Entry 1VZ4 (X-ray diffraction, 2.50 A resolution); this record covers chains A and D.

[Chain A (and D)]
Protein: Putative alkylsulfatase atsk
Organism: Pseudomonas putida
Notes: chain D of this document is another copy of the same molecule, construct and numbering; everything in this record applies to it too
Reference sequence: Q9WWU5 (Q9WWU5); numbering as in UniProt (aligned over 1-301)
Amino-acid sequence (301 residues; each row starts with the number of its first residue):
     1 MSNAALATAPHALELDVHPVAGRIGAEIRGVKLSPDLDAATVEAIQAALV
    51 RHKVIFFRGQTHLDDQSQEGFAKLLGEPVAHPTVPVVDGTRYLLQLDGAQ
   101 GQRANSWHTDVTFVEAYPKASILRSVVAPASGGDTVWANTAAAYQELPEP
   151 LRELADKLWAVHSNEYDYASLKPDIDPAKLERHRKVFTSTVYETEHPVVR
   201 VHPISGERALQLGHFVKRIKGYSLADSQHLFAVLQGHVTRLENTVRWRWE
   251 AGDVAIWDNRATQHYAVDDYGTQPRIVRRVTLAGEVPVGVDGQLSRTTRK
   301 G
Not modelled in the structure: 1-12, 82-92, 98-101, 170-191, 299-301 (chain D: 1-12, 82-84, 99-102, 170-191, 301)
Bound ions: Fe2+: H108, D110, Y168, H264 (together with succinic acid)
Ligand contacts: succinic acid (SIN): L96, A104, H108, D110, L123, T135, Y168, W257, H264, A266, R275, V277, R279
Curated features (UniProtKB/Swiss-Prot):
  - binding site (substrate): H81, V111
  - binding site (Fe cation): H108, D110, H264
  - binding site (2-oxoglutarate): T135, R275, R279

[How chain A and chain D interact]
Contacting residue pairs (39; chain A residue first):
  P19(A) - R248(D)  hydrogen bond (backbone-side chain)
  V20(A) - R248(D)  hydrogen bond (backbone-side chain)
  A21(A) - S131(D)
  A21(A) - G132(D)
  A21(A) - R246(D)
  A21(A) - D269(D)
  G22(A) - S131(D)
  G22(A) - G132(D)
  G22(A) - D269(D)  hydrogen bond (backbone-side chain)
  R23(A) - D269(D)
  N105(A) - E242(D)  hydrogen bond
  W107(A) - L241(D)  hydrophobic
  S131(A) - P19(D)
  S131(A) - A21(D)
  G132(A) - A21(D)
  G132(A) - G22(D)
  L241(A) - W107(D)
  L241(A) - V136(D)  hydrophobic
  L241(A) - Y265(D)  hydrophobic
  E242(A) - N105(D)  hydrogen bond
  E242(A) - Y265(D)  hydrogen bond
  E242(A) - V267(D)
  E242(A) - D268(D)  hydrogen bond (side chain-backbone)
  E242(A) - D269(D)
  T244(A) - R246(D)  hydrogen bond
  V245(A) - R246(D)
  R246(A) - A21(D)
  R246(A) - T244(D)  hydrogen bond
  R246(A) - V245(D)
  R248(A) - P19(D)  hydrogen bond (side chain-backbone)
  R248(A) - V20(D)  hydrogen bond (side chain-backbone)
  Y265(A) - L241(D)  hydrophobic
  Y265(A) - E242(D)  hydrogen bond
  V267(A) - E242(D)
  D268(A) - E242(D)  hydrogen bond (backbone-side chain)
  D269(A) - A21(D)
  D269(A) - G22(D)  hydrogen bond (side chain-backbone)
  D269(A) - R23(D)
  D269(A) - E242(D)
Interface residues without a listed pair, chain A (23 interface residues in all): A130, V136, R240, A266
Interface residues without a listed pair, chain D (22 interface residues in all): A130, A266

[Overview]
23 residues of chain A and 22 residues of chain D are in contact, with 14 hydrogen bonds. Among the polar
pairs are P19(A)-R248(D), V20(A)-R248(D) and G22(A)-D269(D). Ligands of chain A: succinic acid.
Both chains are Putative alkylsulfatase atsk (Pseudomonas putida). Entry 1VZ4 (Fe-Succinate Complex of AtsK)
was determined by X-ray diffraction (same publication as 1VZ5).
